Entry 7VGU (X-ray diffraction, 2.10 A resolution); this record covers chain A.

# Chain A
Molecule: Chloride pumping rhodopsin
Organism: Nonlabens marinus S1-08
Reference sequence: W8VZW3 (W8VZW3_9FLAO); residues 1-272 here = UniProt positions 1-272
Sequence (279 residues; numbered -6 to 272; the number before each row is that of its first residue; numbers below 1 keep their minus sign (Gly-6 is residue -6)):
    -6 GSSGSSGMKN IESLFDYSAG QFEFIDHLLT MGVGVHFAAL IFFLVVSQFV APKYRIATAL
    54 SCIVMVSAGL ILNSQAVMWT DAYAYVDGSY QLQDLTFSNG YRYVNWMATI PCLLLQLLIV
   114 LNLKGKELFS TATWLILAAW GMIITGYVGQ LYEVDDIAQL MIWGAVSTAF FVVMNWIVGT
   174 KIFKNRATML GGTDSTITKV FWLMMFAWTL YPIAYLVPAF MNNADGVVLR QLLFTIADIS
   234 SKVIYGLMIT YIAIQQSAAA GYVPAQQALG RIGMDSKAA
Unresolved in the structure: -6 to 0, 266-272
Construct notes: expression tag (-6 to 0)
Covalent attachments: retinal (RET) linked to Lys235
Residues lining bound ligands: retinal (RET): Tyr96, Trp99, Thr102, Ile103, Leu106, Met135, Ile136, Gly139, Gly157, Ser160, Thr161, Phe164, Trp201, Tyr204, Pro205, Tyr208, Asp231, Ser234
What the authors report for this chain:
  - conformationally variable residues (helix shift, order/disorder transition, side-chain flip): Tyr94 to Thr102, Ile103 to Leu108, Met197, Trp201, Asp231, Lys235
  - contacts within the chain: Thr102-Lys235
  - binding site for retinal: Lys235

# Overview
Retinal is covalently linked to Lys235. From the paper: a binding site for retinal at Lys235; conformational
variability at Tyr94, Ile103 and Met197 among others.
Chain A is Chloride pumping rhodopsin (Nonlabens marinus S1-08); the structure, Time-resolved serial
femtosecond crystallography structure of light-driven chloride ion-pumping rhodopsin, NM-R3 : structure
obtained 1 msec ..., was determined by X-ray diffraction together with 7VGT and 7VGV from the same study.
